PDB entry 7EGP | electron microscopy, 6.90 A resolution (low resolution: residue-level contacts below are approximate; hydrogen-bond / salt-bridge calls are withheld) | chains Q and W of the 21 polymer chains in the assembly

# Chain Q
Name: Histone H2A
From: Xenopus laevis
UniProtKB: Q6AZJ8 (Q6AZJ8_XENLA); residues 1-129 here correspond to UniProt positions 2-130 (UniProt number = residue number + 1)
Sequence (129 residues; numbered 1 to 129; the number before each row is that of its first residue):
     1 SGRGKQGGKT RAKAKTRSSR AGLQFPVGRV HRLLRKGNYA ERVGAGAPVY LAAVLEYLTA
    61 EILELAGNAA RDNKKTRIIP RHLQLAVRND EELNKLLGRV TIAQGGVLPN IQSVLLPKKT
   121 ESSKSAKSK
Not modelled in the structure: 1-11, 119-129

# Chain W
Molecule: 235-nt DNA strand
Sequence (235 nucleotides; row label = number of the first residue in the row; numbers below 1 keep their minus sign (DT-28 is residue -28)):
   -28 TTATGTGATG GACCCTATAC GCGGCCGCCC TGGAGAATCC CGGTGCCGAG GCCGCTCAAT
    32 TGGTCGTAGA CAGCTCTAGC ACCGCTTAAA CGCACGTACG CGCTGTCCCC CGCGTTTTAA
    92 CCGCCAAGGG GATTACTCCC TAGTCTCCAG GCACGTGTCA GATATATACA TCCTGAAGCT
   152 TGTCGAGAAG TACTAGAGGA TCATAATCAG CCATACCACA TTTGTAGAGG TTTTA
Not modelled in the structure: -28 to 1, 168-206

# Chain Q / chain W interface
Contacting residue pairs (20; chain Q residue first):
  Ala12(Q) - DT31(W)
  Ala12(Q) - DT32(W)
  Lys13(Q) - DT31(W)
  Lys13(Q) - DT32(W)
  Ala14(Q) - DT31(W)
  Lys15(Q) - DT31(W)
  Lys15(Q) - DT32(W)
  Thr16(Q) - DT31(W)
  Arg17(Q) - DT31(W)
  Arg20(Q) - DT32(W)
  Gly28(Q) - DA30(W)
  Gly28(Q) - DT31(W)
  Arg29(Q) - DA30(W)
  Arg32(Q) - DA29(W)
  Arg32(Q) - DA30(W)
  Glu41(Q) - DA39(W)
  Arg42(Q) - DG37(W)
  Arg42(Q) - DT38(W)
  Arg42(Q) - DA39(W)
  Arg77(Q) - DA20(W)
Other interface residues (no listed pair), chain Q (14 interface residues in all): Arg35

# In short
14 residues of chain Q and 8 residues of chain W are in contact.
Here chain Q is Histone H2A (Xenopus laevis) and chain W is a 235-nt DNA strand. Entry 7EGP (The structure of
SWI/SNF-nucleosome complex) was determined by electron microscopy together with 7EG6 and 7EGM from the same
study.
